Entry 8GO9 (electron microscopy, 3.35 A resolution); this record covers chains B and C of the 8 polymer chains in the assembly.

Chain B:
Protein: Fab30 Heavy Chain
From: Mus musculus
Sequence (237 residues; row label = number of the first residue in the row):
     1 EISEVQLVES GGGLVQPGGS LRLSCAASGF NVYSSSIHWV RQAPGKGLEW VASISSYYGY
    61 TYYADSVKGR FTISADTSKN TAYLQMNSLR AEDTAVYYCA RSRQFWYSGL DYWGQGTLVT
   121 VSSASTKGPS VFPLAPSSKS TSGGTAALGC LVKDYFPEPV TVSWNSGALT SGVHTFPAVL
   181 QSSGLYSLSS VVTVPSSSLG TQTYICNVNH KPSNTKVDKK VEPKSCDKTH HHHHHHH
Not modelled in the structure: 1-4, 137-145, 198-205, 224-237
Disulfide bonds: Cys-25/Cys-99, Cys-150/Cys-206

Chain C:
Protein: Fab30 Light Chain
From: Mus musculus
Sequence (215 residues; row label = number of the first residue in the row):
     1 SDIQMTQSPS SLSASVGDRV TITCRASQSV SSAVAWYQQK PGKAPKLLIY SASSLYSGVP
    61 SRFSGSRSGT DFTLTISSLQ PEDFATYYCQ QYKYVPVTFG QGTKVEIKRT VAAPSVFIFP
   121 PSDSQLKSGT ASVVCLLNNF YPREAKVQWK VDNALQSGNS QESVTEQDSK DSTYSLSSTL
   181 TLSKADYEKH KVYACEVTHQ GLSSPVTKSF NRGEC
Not modelled in the structure: 152-156, 191-215
Disulfide bonds: Cys-24/Cys-89

Chain B / chain C interface:
Pairs across the interface - 45 pairs, chain B then chain C:
  Gln-42(B) / Gln-39(C)  hydrogen bond
  Gln-42(B) / Tyr-88(C)
  Lys-46(B) / Tyr-88(C)
  Gly-47(B) / Tyr-88(C)
  Leu-48(B) / Pro-45(C)  hydrophobic
  Leu-48(B) / Tyr-88(C)
  Leu-48(B) / Phe-99(C)  hydrophobic
  Trp-50(B) / Pro-96(C)  hydrophobic
  Trp-50(B) / Val-97(C)  hydrophobic
  Asp-65(B) / Asp-2(C)
  Tyr-98(B) / Gln-39(C)
  Tyr-98(B) / Lys-43(C)
  Tyr-107(B) / Gln-90(C)
  Tyr-107(B) / Tyr-92(C)  hydrophobic
  Ser-108(B) / Leu-47(C)
  Ser-108(B) / Tyr-50(C)
  Gly-109(B) / Tyr-37(C)
  Leu-110(B) / Tyr-37(C)  hydrogen bond (backbone-side chain)
  Leu-110(B) / Leu-47(C)
  Asp-111(B) / Leu-47(C)
  Asp-111(B) / Tyr-56(C)
  Trp-113(B) / Pro-45(C)
  Gly-114(B) / Ala-44(C)
  Phe-132(B) / Gln-125(C)
  Pro-133(B) / Ser-122(C)
  Leu-134(B) / Phe-119(C)
  Ala-135(B) / Phe-119(C)
  Pro-136(B) / Phe-119(C)  hydrophobic
  Ala-147(B) / Phe-117(C)  hydrophobic
  Ala-147(B) / Phe-119(C)
  Leu-148(B) / Phe-119(C)
  His-174(B) / Asn-138(C)  hydrogen bond
  His-174(B) / Ser-175(C)  hydrogen bond
  Phe-176(B) / Leu-136(C)  hydrophobic
  Phe-176(B) / Ser-163(C)
  Phe-176(B) / Ser-175(C)
  Phe-176(B) / Leu-176(C)
  Phe-176(B) / Ser-177(C)
  Pro-177(B) / Ser-163(C)  hydrogen bond (backbone-side chain)
  Pro-177(B) / Val-164(C)
  Val-179(B) / Gln-161(C)
  Leu-180(B) / Gln-161(C)
  Gln-181(B) / Gln-161(C)
  Val-191(B) / Leu-136(C)  hydrophobic
  Thr-193(B) / Asn-138(C)
Other interface residues (no listed pair), chain B (34 interface residues in all): Val-40, Tyr-62, Leu-151, Thr-175, Ser-189
Other interface residues (no listed pair), chain C (30 interface residues in all): Val-95, Asn-139, Thr-165

In short:
34 residues of chain B face 30 of chain C across their interface; the contacts include 5 hydrogen bonds. Polar
pairs include Gln-42(B)/Gln-39(C), Leu-110(B)/Tyr-37(C) and His-174(B)/Asn-138(C).
Here chain B is Fab30 Heavy Chain and chain C is Fab30 Light Chain, both from Mus musculus. Entry 8GO9
(Structure of beta-arrestin2 in complex with a phosphopeptide corresponding to the human Atypical chemokine
receptor 2 ...) was determined by electron microscopy together with 8J8R, 8J8V, 8J8Z, 8J97, 8J9K and 8JAF from
the same study.
